PDB entry 4QUY | X-ray diffraction, 2.80 A resolution | chains I and Y of the 28 polymer chains in the assembly

== Chain I ==
Name: Proteasome subunit beta type-3
Organism: Saccharomyces cerevisiae
Notes: EC 3.4.25.1
Reference sequence: P25451 (PSB3_YEAST); residues 0-204 here correspond to UniProt positions 1-205 (UniProt number = residue number + 1)
Chain sequence (205 residues; numbered 0 to 204; the number before each row is that of its first residue; numbering starts at 0):
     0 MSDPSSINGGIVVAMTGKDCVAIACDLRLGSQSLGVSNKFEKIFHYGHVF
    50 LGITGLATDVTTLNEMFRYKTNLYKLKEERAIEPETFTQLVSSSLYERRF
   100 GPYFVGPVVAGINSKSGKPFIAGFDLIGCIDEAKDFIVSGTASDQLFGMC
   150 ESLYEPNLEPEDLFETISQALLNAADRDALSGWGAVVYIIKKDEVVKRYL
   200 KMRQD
Not modelled in the structure: 0
Bound ions: Mg2+ site 1: D177, S180; Mg2+ site 2: D204 (shared with A165(Y), D168(Y) of chain Y)
Swiss-Prot annotation at these positions:
  - modified residue: S30 (Phosphoserine)
  - cross-link: K69 (Glycyl lysine isopeptide (Lys-Gly) (interchain with G-Cter in ubiquitin))

== Chain Y ==
Name: Proteasome subunit beta type-5
Organism: Saccharomyces cerevisiae
Notes: EC 3.4.25.1
Reference sequence: P30656 (PSB5_YEAST); residues 1-212 here correspond to UniProt positions 76-287 (UniProt number = residue number + 75)
Chain sequence (212 residues; row label = number of the first residue in the row):
     1 TTTLAFRFQGGIIVAVDSRATAGNWVASQTVKKVIEINPFLLGTMAGGSA
    51 DCQFWETWLGSQCRLHELREKERISVAAASKILSNLVYQYKGAGLSMGTM
   101 ICGYTRKEGPTIYYVDSDGTRLKGDIFCVGSGQTFAYGVLDSNYKWDLSV
   151 EDALYLGKRSILAAAHRDAYSGGSVNLYHVTEDGWIYHGNHDVGELFWKV
   201 KEEEGSFNNVIG
Differences from the reference sequence: engineered mutation S49 (Ala124 in P30656)
Bound ions: Mg2+: A165, D168 (shared with D204(I) of chain I)

== How chain I and chain Y interact ==
Pairs across the interface (43):
  S5(I) with N24(Y)
  R27(I) with A169(Y)
  S32(I) with R167(Y); D168(Y); A169(Y), hydrogen bond (backbone-backbone); Y170(Y)
  L33(I) with F135(Y), hydrophobic; R167(Y)
  G34(I) with R167(Y), hydrogen bond (backbone-side chain)
  N37(I) with N209(Y); V210(Y)
  K38(I) with N209(Y), hydrogen bond (side chain-backbone); I211(Y)
  Q144(I) with W25(Y)
  D175(I) with Q29(Y), hydrogen bond (backbone-side chain)
  R176(I) with W25(Y); V26(Y), hydrogen bond (side chain-backbone); A27(Y), hydrogen bond (side chain-backbone); S28(Y)
  D177(I) with N24(Y); V26(Y)
  A178(I) with N24(Y), hydrogen bond (backbone-backbone); V26(Y); A169(Y); Y170(Y), hydrophobic
  L179(I) with N24(Y)
  W182(I) with H166(Y), hydrogen bond (side chain-backbone)
  K200(I) with W198(Y); G212(Y)
  M201(I) with W198(Y)
  R202(I) with G173(Y), hydrogen bond (side chain-backbone); D192(Y), salt bridge; G194(Y)
  Q203(I) with H166(Y), hydrogen bond (backbone-side chain); F197(Y); W198(Y); V210(Y)
  D204(I) with R19(Y), salt bridge; A165(Y); S171(Y); G172(Y); G173(Y), hydrogen bond (side chain-backbone); V193(Y)
Also at the interface, not in a pair above, chain I (22 interface residues in all): Q31, V35, T140
Also at the interface, not in a pair above, chain Y (27 interface residues in all): T21

== Overview ==
22 residues of chain I face 27 of chain Y across their interface; the contacts include 11 hydrogen bonds and 2
salt bridges. Polar pairs include R202(I)-D192(Y), D204(I)-R19(Y) and G34(I)-R167(Y). D177(I) and S180(I) form
the Mg2+ site 1.
Here chain I is Proteasome subunit beta type-3 and chain Y is Proteasome subunit beta type-5, both from
Saccharomyces cerevisiae. Entry 4QUY (yCP beta5-A49S-mutant) was determined by X-ray diffraction together with
4QUX, 4QV0, 4QV1, 4QV3, 4QV4, 4QV5 and 42 further entries from the same study.
